PDB entry 8FYF | electron microscopy, 3.40 A resolution | chains B and D of the 4 polymer chains in the assembly

== Chain B ==
Name: Endosomal/lysosomal potassium channel TMEM175
Source organism: Homo sapiens
Reference sequence: Q9BSA9 (TM175_HUMAN); residue numbers follow UniProt; this construct covers 1-504
Sequence (504 residues; row label = number of the first residue in the row):
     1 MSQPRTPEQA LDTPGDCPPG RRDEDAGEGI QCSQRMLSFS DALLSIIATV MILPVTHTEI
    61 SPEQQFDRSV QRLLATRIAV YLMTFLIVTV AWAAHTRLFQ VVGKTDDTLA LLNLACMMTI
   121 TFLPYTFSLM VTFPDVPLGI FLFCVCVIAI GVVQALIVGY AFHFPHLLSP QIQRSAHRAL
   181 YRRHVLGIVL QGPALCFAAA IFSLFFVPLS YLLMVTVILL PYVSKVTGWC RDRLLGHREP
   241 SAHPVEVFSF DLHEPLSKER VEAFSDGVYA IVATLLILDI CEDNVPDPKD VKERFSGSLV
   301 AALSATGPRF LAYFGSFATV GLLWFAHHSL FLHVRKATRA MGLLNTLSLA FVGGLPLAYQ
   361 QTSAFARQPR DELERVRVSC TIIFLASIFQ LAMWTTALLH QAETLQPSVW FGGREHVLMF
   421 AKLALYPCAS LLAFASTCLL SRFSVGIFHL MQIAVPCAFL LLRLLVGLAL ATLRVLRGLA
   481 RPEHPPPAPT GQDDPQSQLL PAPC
Disordered / not traced: 1-29, 191-250, 477-504
UniProt features mapped onto this chain:
  - region: Thr58 to Glu63 (Short helix H1-1), Gln65 to Gln71 (Short helix H2-1), Pro288 to Ser296 (Short helix H1-2), Ser298 to Ser304 (Short helix H2-2)
  - motif: Arg35 to Asp41 (RxxxFSD motif 1), Arg260 to Asp266 (RxxxFSD motif 2)
  - site: Ile46 (Hydrophobic filter residue 1-1), Val50 (Hydrophobic filter residue 2-1), Leu53 (Hydrophobic filter residue 3-1), Ile271 (Hydrophobic filter residue 1-2), Leu275 (Hydrophobic filter residue 2-2), Leu278 (Hydrophobic filter residue 3-2)
  - modified residue: Thr6 (Phosphothreonine)
  - natural variant: Gln65 (Q65P: Associated with decreased risk for Parkinson disease), Met393 (M393T: Associated with increased risk for Parkinson disease)
  - mutagenesis: Arg35 (R35A: Impaired potassium channel activity), Ser38 (S38A: Does not affect proton and potassium channel activity), Phe39 (F39V: Impaired potassium channel activity), Ser40 (S40A: Impaired potassium channel activity), Asp41 (D41A: Abolished proton permeability without altering potassium permeability; D41E/N: Impaired potassium channel activity), Ser45 to Thr49 (Decreased selectivity for potassium ion; when associated with A-274), Ser45 (S45A: Reduced potassium channel activity without altering proton channel activity; S45T: Decreased selectivity for potassium ion), Ile46 (I46A/V: Decreased channel activity; I46M: Abolished proton and potassium channel activity; when associated with M-271; I46N: Impaired selectivity; can conduct both K(+) and Na(+) ...), Thr49 (T49A: Decreased selectivity for potassium ion; T49V: Abolished potassium channel activity and decreased proton channel activity), Val50 (V50A: Does not affect selectivity; when associated with A-275), Leu53 (L53A: Does not affect selectivity; when associated with A-278), Ser241 (S241A: Reduced channel activation, probably caused by decreased interaction with AKT1; when associated with A-338), 15 further mutagenesis entries in UniProt

== Chain D ==
Name: Lysosome-associated membrane glycoprotein 1
Source organism: Homo sapiens
Reference sequence: P11279 (LAMP1_HUMAN); residues 1-417 here = UniProt positions 1-417
Sequence (417 residues; row label = number of the first residue in the row):
     1 MAAPGSARRP LLLLLLLLLL GLMHCASAAM FMVKNGNGTA CIMANFSAAF SVNYDTKSGP
    61 KNMTFDLPSD ATVVLNRSSC GKENTSDPSL VIAFGRGHTL TLNFTRNATR YSVQLMSFVY
   121 NLSDTHLFPN ASSKEIKTVE SITDIRADID KKYRCVSGTQ VHMNNVTVTL HDATIQAYLS
   181 NSSFSRGETR CEQDRPSPTT APPAPPSPSP SPVPKSPSVD KYNVSGTNGT CLLASMGLQL
   241 NLTYERKDNT TVTRLLNINP NKTSASGSCG AHLVTLELHS EGTTVLLFQF GMNASSSRFF
   301 LQGIQLNTIL PDARDPAFKA ANGSLRALQA TVGNSYKCNA EEHVRVTKAF SVNIFKVWVQ
   361 AFKVEGGQFG SVEECLLDEN SMLIPIAVGG ALAGLVLIVL IAYLVGRKRS HAGYQTI
Disordered / not traced: 1-382, 411-417
UniProt features mapped onto this chain:
  - region: Arg195 to Thr227 (Hinge)
  - glycosylation: Asn37 (N-linked (GlcNAc...) asparagine), Asn45 (N-linked (GlcNAc...) asparagine), Asn62 (N-linked (GlcNAc...) (polylactosaminoglycan) asparagine), Asn76 (N-linked (GlcNAc...) asparagine), Asn84 (N-linked (GlcNAc...) asparagine), Asn103 (N-linked (GlcNAc...) asparagine), Asn107 (N-linked (GlcNAc...) asparagine), Asn121 (N-linked (GlcNAc...) (polylactosaminoglycan) asparagine), Asn130 (N-linked (GlcNAc...) (polylactosaminoglycan) asparagine), Asn165 (N-linked (GlcNAc...) asparagine), Asn181 (N-linked (GlcNAc...) asparagine), Ser197 (O-linked (GalNAc...) serine), Thr199 (O-linked (GalNAc...) threonine), Thr200 (O-linked (GalNAc...) threonine), Ser207 (O-linked (GalNAc...) serine), Ser209 (O-linked (GalNAc...) serine), Ser211 (O-linked (GalNAc...) serine), Asn223 (N-linked (GlcNAc...) (polylactosaminoglycan) asparagine), Asn228 (N-linked (GlcNAc...) (polylactosaminoglycan) asparagine), Asn241 (N-linked (GlcNAc...) asparagine) and 4 more in UniProt
  - mutagenesis: Asn76 (N76S: Complete loss of interaction with Lassa virus protein GPC)

== Interface between chain B and chain D ==
Pairs across the interface (18):
  Phe384(B) with Leu392(D), hydrophobic
  Ile388(B) with Val399(D), hydrophobic
  Leu391(B) with Val399(D), hydrophobic
  Ala392(B) with Val399(D), hydrophobic
  Thr395(B) with Val399(D)
  Leu398(B) with Tyr403(D), hydrophobic
  Leu399(B) with Ala402(D); Gly406(D); Arg409(D), hydrogen bond (backbone-side chain)
  His400(B) with Arg409(D)
  Phe411(B) with Tyr403(D), hydrophobic; Gly406(D); Arg407(D)
  His416(B) with Tyr403(D), hydrogen bond
  Phe420(B) with Tyr403(D), hydrophobic
  Phe434(B) with Pro385(D); Val388(D), hydrophobic; Leu392(D), hydrophobic
Interface residues without a listed pair, chain B (17 interface residues in all): Arg377, Thr381, Leu385, Gln401, Leu431
Interface residues without a listed pair, chain D (14 interface residues in all): Gly389, Leu395, Val396, Val405, Ser410
The authors on this interface:
  - hot spots on chain B (mutagenesis) - T395W: abolished binding to Lysosome-associated membrane glycoprotein 1 (chain D)

== Summary ==
17 residues of chain B and 14 residues of chain D are in contact; the contacts include 2 hydrogen bonds. Among
the polar pairs are Leu399(B)-Arg409(D) and His416(B)-Tyr403(D). From the paper: T395W of chain B abolishes
binding to Lysosome-associated membrane glycoprotein 1 (chain D).
Chain B is Endosomal/lysosomal potassium channel TMEM175 and chain D is Lysosome-associated membrane
glycoprotein 1, both from Homo sapiens; the structure, Human TMEM175-LAMP1 transmembrane domain only complex,
was determined by electron microscopy (same publication as 8FY5).
